8QZX - chains B and C of the 5 polymer chains in the assembly; structure by electron microscopy, 3.01 A resolution.

# Chain B (and C)
Name: Deoxyhypusine synthase related protein, putative
From: Trichomonas vaginalis
Notes: chain C of this document is another copy of the same molecule, construct and numbering; everything in this record applies to it too
Reference sequence: A2DTB8 (A2DTB8_TRIV3); residues 0-363 here correspond to UniProt positions 1-364 (UniProt number = residue number + 1)
Sequence (364 residues; numbered 0 to 363; the number before each row is that of its first residue; numbering starts at 0):
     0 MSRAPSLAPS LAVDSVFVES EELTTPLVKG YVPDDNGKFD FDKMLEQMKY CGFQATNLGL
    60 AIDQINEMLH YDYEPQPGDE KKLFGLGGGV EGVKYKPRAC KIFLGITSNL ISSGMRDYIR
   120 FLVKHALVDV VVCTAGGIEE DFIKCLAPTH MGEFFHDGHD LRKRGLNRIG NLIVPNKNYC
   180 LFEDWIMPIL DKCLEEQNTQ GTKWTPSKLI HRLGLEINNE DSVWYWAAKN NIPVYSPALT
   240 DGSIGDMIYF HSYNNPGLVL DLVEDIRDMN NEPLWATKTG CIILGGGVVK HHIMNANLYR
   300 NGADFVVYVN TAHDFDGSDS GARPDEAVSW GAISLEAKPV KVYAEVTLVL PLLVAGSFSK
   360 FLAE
Not modelled in the structure: 0-23, 74-80 (chain C: 0-25, 75-78)
Differences from the reference sequence: engineered mutation Ala331 (Lys332 in A2DTB8)
Residues lining bound ligands:
  - NAD (nicotinamide-adenine-dinucleotide), molecule 1: Thr106, Ser107, Asn108, Leu109, Thr133, Ala134, Gly135, Ile168, Asp240, Gly284, Gly285, Gly286, Val308, Asn309, Thr310, Ala311, Ser319, Ala343, Glu344, Val345
  - NAD, molecule 2: Gly286, Val287, His290, Asp315, Gly316, Ser317, Asp318, Ser319
  - spermidine (SPD): His290, Asp318, Glu325, Trp329

# How chain B and chain C interact
Contacting residue pairs (12):
  Phe52(B) - Asp315(C)
  Phe52(B) - Gly316(C)
  Gln53(B) - Phe314(C)
  Phe154(B) - Phe154(C)  hydrophobic
  His312(B) - His312(C)
  His312(B) - Phe314(C)
  Phe314(B) - Gln53(C)
  Phe314(B) - His312(C)
  Phe314(B) - Tyr342(C)  hydrophobic
  Asp315(B) - Phe52(C)
  Gly316(B) - Phe52(C)
  Tyr342(B) - Phe314(C)  hydrophobic

# Summary
Chain B and chain C each contribute 8 residues to their interface. Bound to chain B: NAD and spermidine.
Both chains are Deoxyhypusine synthase related protein, putative (Trichomonas vaginalis). Entry 8QZX (CryoEM
structure of DHS-eIF5A complex structure from Trichomonas vaginalis) was determined by electron microscopy
(same publication as 8QZV and 8QZW).
